Entry 5WQ9 (electron microscopy, 4.22 A resolution (low resolution: residue-level contacts below are approximate; hydrogen-bond / salt-bridge calls are withheld)); this record covers chains A and B of the 15 polymer chains in the assembly.

[Chain A (and B)]
Protein: Type II secretion system protein D
From: Vibrio cholerae O1 biovar El Tor str. N16961
Notes: chain B of this document is another copy of the same molecule, construct and numbering; everything in this record applies to it too
UniProt: P45779 (GSPD_VIBCH); residues 1-650 here correspond to UniProt positions 25-674 (UniProt number = residue number + 24)
Sequence (650 residues; row label = number of the first residue in the row):
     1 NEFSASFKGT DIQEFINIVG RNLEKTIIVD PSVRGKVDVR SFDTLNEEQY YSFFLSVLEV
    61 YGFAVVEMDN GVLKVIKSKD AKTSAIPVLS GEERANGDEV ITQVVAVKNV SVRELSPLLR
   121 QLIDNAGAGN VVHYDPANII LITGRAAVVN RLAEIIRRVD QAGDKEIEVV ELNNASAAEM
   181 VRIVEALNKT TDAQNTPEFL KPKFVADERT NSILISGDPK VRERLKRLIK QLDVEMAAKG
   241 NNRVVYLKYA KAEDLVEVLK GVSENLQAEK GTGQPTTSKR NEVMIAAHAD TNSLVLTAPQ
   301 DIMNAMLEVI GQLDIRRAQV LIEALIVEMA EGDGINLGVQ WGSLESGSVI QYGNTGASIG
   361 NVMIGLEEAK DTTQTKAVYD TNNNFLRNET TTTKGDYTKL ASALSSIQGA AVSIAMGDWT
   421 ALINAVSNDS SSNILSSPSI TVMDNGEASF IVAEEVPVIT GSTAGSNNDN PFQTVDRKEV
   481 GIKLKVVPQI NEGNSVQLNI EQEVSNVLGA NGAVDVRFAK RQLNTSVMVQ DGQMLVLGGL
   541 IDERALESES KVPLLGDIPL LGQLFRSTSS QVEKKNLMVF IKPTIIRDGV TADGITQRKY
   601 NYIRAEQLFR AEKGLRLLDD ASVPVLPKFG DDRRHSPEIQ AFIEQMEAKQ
Unresolved in the structure: 1-96, 189-202, 265-282, 379-387, 462-471, 509-514, 647-650
Differences from the reference sequence: engineered mutation A453 (Gly477 in P45779)
Curated features (UniProtKB/Swiss-Prot):
  - region: D371 to T393 (Cap gate)

[Chain A / chain B interface]
Contacting residue pairs (198; chain A residue first):
  L118(A) - H133(B)
  R158(A) - L141(B)
  A162(A) - I139(B)
  A175(A) - R209(B)
  E179(A) - R209(B)
  I183(A) - V205(B)
  A186(A) - V205(B)
  L187(A) - I167(B)
  L187(A) - V205(B)
  K220(A) - A106(B)
  K220(A) - K108(B)
  Q231(A) - V169(B)
  L232(A) - V169(B)
  L232(A) - R209(B)
  V234(A) - R209(B)
  V234(A) - T210(B)
  E235(A) - R209(B)
  M236(A) - R209(B)  covalent bond
  M236(A) - T210(B)
  D254(A) - D290(B)
  V258(A) - A286(B)
  V258(A) - A287(B)
  V258(A) - H288(B)
  V258(A) - V295(B)
  G261(A) - M284(B)
  V262(A) - N242(B)
  V262(A) - V295(B)
  A305(A) - N242(B)
  V309(A) - N242(B)
  V309(A) - V244(B)
  Q312(A) - V244(B)
  Q312(A) - Y246(B)
  L313(A) - V244(B)
  L313(A) - H288(B)
  L313(A) - T291(B)
  L313(A) - S293(B)
  L313(A) - V295(B)
  I315(A) - Y246(B)
  I315(A) - T291(B)
  R317(A) - D290(B)
  L325(A) - L626(B)
  V327(A) - I603(B)
  V327(A) - Q607(B)
  V327(A) - L626(B)
  M329(A) - I603(B)
  M329(A) - E606(B)
  M329(A) - Q607(B)
  M329(A) - R610(B)
  A330(A) - R610(B)
  E331(A) - R610(B)
  L344(A) - Y397(B)
  L344(A) - L400(B)
  G347(A) - L366(B)
  G347(A) - S413(B)
  S348(A) - A411(B)
  S348(A) - V412(B)
  S348(A) - S413(B)
  V349(A) - G409(B)
  V349(A) - A410(B)
  V349(A) - A411(B)
  I350(A) - G409(B)
  I350(A) - A410(B)
  Q351(A) - L404(B)
  Q351(A) - I407(B)
  Q351(A) - Q408(B)
  Q351(A) - G409(B)
  Y352(A) - Q408(B)
  G353(A) - Q408(B)
  I364(A) - Y397(B)
  E368(A) - Y397(B)
  T372(A) - K394(B)
  Q374(A) - T392(B)
  Q374(A) - T393(B)
  T375(A) - T390(B)
  T375(A) - T391(B)
  T375(A) - T392(B)
  K376(A) - E389(B)
  K376(A) - T390(B)
  K376(A) - T391(B)
  A377(A) - N388(B)
  A377(A) - E389(B)
  A377(A) - T390(B)
  V378(A) - N388(B)
  S431(A) - R610(B)
  S432(A) - R610(B)
  N433(A) - Q607(B)
  N433(A) - V623(B)
  N433(A) - P624(B)
  L435(A) - Q607(B)
  L435(A) - P624(B)
  L435(A) - L626(B)
  N445(A) - A289(B)
  N445(A) - D290(B)
  N445(A) - N292(B)
  I459(A) - V475(B)
  T460(A) - T474(B)
  T460(A) - V475(B)
  G461(A) - F472(B)
  G461(A) - T474(B)
  Q489(A) - Y249(B)
  Q489(A) - K251(B)
  Q489(A) - N292(B)
  N491(A) - K248(B)
  N491(A) - Y249(B)
  E492(A) - L247(B)
  E492(A) - K248(B)
  S495(A) - R316(B)
  Q497(A) - Y249(B)
  Q497(A) - R317(B)
  Q497(A) - M443(B)
  V516(A) - R477(B)
  F518(A) - E454(B)
  F518(A) - E455(B)  covalent bond
  F518(A) - R477(B)
  A519(A) - A453(B)
  A519(A) - E454(B)
  K520(A) - I451(B)
  K520(A) - A453(B)
  R521(A) - I451(B)
  R521(A) - V452(B)
  Q522(A) - F450(B)
  Q522(A) - I451(B)
  L523(A) - I440(B)
  L523(A) - S449(B)
  L523(A) - F450(B)
  N524(A) - A448(B)
  N524(A) - S449(B)
  T525(A) - T441(B)
  T525(A) - V442(B)
  T525(A) - A448(B)
  S526(A) - V442(B)
  S526(A) - M443(B)
  V527(A) - Q319(B)
  V527(A) - T441(B)
  V527(A) - M443(B)
  M528(A) - Y249(B)
  M528(A) - R316(B)
  M528(A) - Q319(B)
  M528(A) - M443(B)
  Q530(A) - R316(B)
  M534(A) - T596(B)
  M534(A) - Y600(B)
  L535(A) - Q319(B)
  L535(A) - A592(B)
  L535(A) - T596(B)
  V536(A) - T441(B)
  V536(A) - T596(B)
  L537(A) - I440(B)
  L537(A) - T441(B)
  G538(A) - S439(B)
  G539(A) - P438(B)
  G539(A) - S439(B)
  G539(A) - F450(B)
  L540(A) - S437(B)
  L540(A) - P438(B)
  L540(A) - V452(B)
  L540(A) - I482(B)
  I541(A) - L435(B)
  I541(A) - S436(B)
  I541(A) - S437(B)
  D542(A) - L435(B)
  D542(A) - S436(B)
  E543(A) - N433(B)
  E543(A) - I434(B)
  E543(A) - L435(B)
  R544(A) - N433(B)
  R544(A) - I434(B)
  A545(A) - S432(B)
  A545(A) - N433(B)
  L546(A) - S431(B)
  E547(A) - S430(B)
  E547(A) - S431(B)
  S548(A) - D429(B)
  E549(A) - S427(B)
  E549(A) - N428(B)
  E549(A) - D429(B)
  S550(A) - Q408(B)
  S550(A) - S427(B)
  S550(A) - N428(B)
  K551(A) - V426(B)
  K551(A) - S427(B)
  V552(A) - A425(B)
  V552(A) - V426(B)
  P553(A) - S427(B)
  K575(A) - V452(B)
  M578(A) - I603(B)
  F580(A) - T596(B)
  F580(A) - Y600(B)
  K582(A) - D632(B)
  Y602(A) - R633(B)
  Y602(A) - H635(B)
  A605(A) - H635(B)
  E606(A) - H635(B)
  E606(A) - I639(B)
  L608(A) - M646(B)
  F609(A) - E638(B)
  F609(A) - I639(B)
  E612(A) - F642(B)
Also at the interface, not in a pair above, chain A (121 interface residues in all): L115, V159, G163, R227, D233, A250, L255, E345, S346, E367, S437, D444, V458, I490, D515, R517, Q533, N576, L577, K613
Also at the interface, not in a pair above, chain B (123 interface residues in all): T102, V131, D135, A137, E166, D207, E208, L214, A250, T297, I335, V362, A401, S405, E447, V456, P457, Q473, G589, I595, K599, Y602, V625, F629, R634, I643

[Summary]
Chain A and chain B form an interface of 121 and 123 residues respectively; the contacts include 2 covalent
bonds.
Both chains are Type II secretion system protein D (Vibrio cholerae O1 biovar El Tor str. N16961). Entry 5WQ9
(CryoEM structure of type II secretion system secretin GspD G453A mutant in Vibrio cholerae) was determined by
electron microscopy (same publication as 5WQ7 and 5WQ8).
